6DBT - chains C and F of the 8 polymer chains in the assembly; structure by electron microscopy, 4.30 A resolution (low resolution: residue-level contacts below are approximate; hydrogen-bond / salt-bridge calls are withheld).

# Chain C
Name: Recombination activating gene 1 - MBP chimera
From: Escherichia coli
Notes: EC 2.3.2.27
Reference sequence: chimeric construct of P0AEX9, O13033: residues -113 to 250 from P0AEX9 (MALE_ECOLI) positions 29-392 (UniProt number = residue number + 142); residues 271-1031 from O13033 positions 271-1031 (same numbers)
Amino-acid sequence (1159 residues; each row starts with the number of its first residue; numbers below 1 keep their minus sign (Met-127 is residue -127)):
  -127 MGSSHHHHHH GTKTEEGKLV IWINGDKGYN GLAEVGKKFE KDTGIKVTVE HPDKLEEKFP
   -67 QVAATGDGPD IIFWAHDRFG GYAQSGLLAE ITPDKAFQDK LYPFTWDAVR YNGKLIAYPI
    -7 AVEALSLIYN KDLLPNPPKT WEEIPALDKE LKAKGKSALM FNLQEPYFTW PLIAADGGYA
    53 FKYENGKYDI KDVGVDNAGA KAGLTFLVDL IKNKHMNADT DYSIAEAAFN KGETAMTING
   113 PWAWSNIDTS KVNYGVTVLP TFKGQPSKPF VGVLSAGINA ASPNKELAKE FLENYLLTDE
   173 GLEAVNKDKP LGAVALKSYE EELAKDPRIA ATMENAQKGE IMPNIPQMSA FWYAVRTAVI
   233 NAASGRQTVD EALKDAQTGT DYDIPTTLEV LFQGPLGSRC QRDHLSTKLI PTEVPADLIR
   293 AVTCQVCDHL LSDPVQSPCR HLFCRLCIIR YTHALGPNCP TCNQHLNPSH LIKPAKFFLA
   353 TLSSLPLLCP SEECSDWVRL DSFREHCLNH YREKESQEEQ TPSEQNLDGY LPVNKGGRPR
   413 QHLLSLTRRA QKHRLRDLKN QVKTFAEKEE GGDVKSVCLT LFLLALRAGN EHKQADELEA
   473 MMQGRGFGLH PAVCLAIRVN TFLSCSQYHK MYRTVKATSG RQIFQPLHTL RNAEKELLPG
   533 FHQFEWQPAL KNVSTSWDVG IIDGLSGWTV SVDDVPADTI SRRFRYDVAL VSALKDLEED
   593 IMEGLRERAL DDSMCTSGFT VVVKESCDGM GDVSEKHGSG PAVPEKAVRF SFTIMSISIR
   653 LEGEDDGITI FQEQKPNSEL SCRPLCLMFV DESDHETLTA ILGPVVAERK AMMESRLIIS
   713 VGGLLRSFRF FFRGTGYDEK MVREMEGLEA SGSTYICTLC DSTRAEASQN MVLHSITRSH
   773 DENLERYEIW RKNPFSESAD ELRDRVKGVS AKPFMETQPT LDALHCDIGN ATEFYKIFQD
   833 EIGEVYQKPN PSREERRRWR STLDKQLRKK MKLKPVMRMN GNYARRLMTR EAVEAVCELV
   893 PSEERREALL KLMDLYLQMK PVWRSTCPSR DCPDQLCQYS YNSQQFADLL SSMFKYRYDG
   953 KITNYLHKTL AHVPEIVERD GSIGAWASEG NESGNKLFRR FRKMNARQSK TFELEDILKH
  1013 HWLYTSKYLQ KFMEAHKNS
Not modelled in the structure: -127 to 407, 629-635, 1029-1031
Differences from the reference sequence: initiating methionine (-127); expression tag (-126 to -114); linker (251-270)
Ion coordination: Ca2+ near Asp730 (its only coordinating residue here); Zn2+: Cys749, His959, His964

# Chain F
Molecule: Reverse strand of 12-RSS substrate DNA
Sequence (50 nucleotides; each row starts with the number of its first residue):
     1 CTGCAGGGTT TTTGTTCCAG TCTGTAGCAC TGTGTAAGAC AGGCCAGATC

# Chain C / chain F interface
Contacting residue pairs (26):
  Gly408(C) - DG8(F)
  Gly408(C) - DT9(F)
  Gly408(C) - DT10(F)
  Gly409(C) - DG8(F)
  Gly409(C) - DT9(F)
  Gly409(C) - DT10(F)
  Arg410(C) - DT10(F)
  Arg410(C) - DT11(F)
  Arg410(C) - DT12(F)
  Arg412(C) - DT11(F)
  Gln413(C) - DT12(F)
  Thr419(C) - DT12(F)
  Thr419(C) - DT13(F)
  Arg421(C) - DT13(F)
  Arg421(C) - DG14(F)
  Ala422(C) - DT12(F)
  Arg426(C) - DT12(F)
  His501(C) - DG24(F)
  His501(C) - DT25(F)
  Tyr504(C) - DG24(F)
  Arg505(C) - DT25(F)
  Pro518(C) - DG24(F)
  His520(C) - DT23(F)
  Lys628(C) - DG32(F)
  Lys628(C) - DT33(F)
  Ser1001(C) - DC30(F)
Also at the interface, not in a pair above, chain C (18 interface residues in all): Leu418, Gln1000
Also at the interface, not in a pair above, chain F (14 interface residues in all): DT31

# Summary
Chain C and chain F form an interface of 18 and 14 residues respectively. The Zn2+ site is built by Cys749(C),
His959(C) and His964(C).
Chain C is Recombination activating gene 1 - MBP chimera (Escherichia coli) and chain F is Reverse strand of
12-RSS substrate DNA; the structure, Cryo-EM structure of RAG in complex with 12-RSS and 23-RSS substrate
DNAs, was determined by electron microscopy (same publication as 6DBI, 6DBJ, 6DBL, 6DBO, 6DBQ, 6DBR and 4
further entries).
